6X6C - chains A and F of the 4 polymer chains in the assembly; structure by electron microscopy, 2.90 A resolution.

== Chain A ==
Protein: Dipeptidyl peptidase 9
From: Homo sapiens
Notes: EC 3.4.14.5
Reference sequence: Q86TI2 (DPP9_HUMAN); residue numbers follow UniProt; this construct covers 1-863
Chain sequence (891 residues; row label = number of the first residue in the row; numbers below 1 keep their minus sign (Met-27 is residue -27)):
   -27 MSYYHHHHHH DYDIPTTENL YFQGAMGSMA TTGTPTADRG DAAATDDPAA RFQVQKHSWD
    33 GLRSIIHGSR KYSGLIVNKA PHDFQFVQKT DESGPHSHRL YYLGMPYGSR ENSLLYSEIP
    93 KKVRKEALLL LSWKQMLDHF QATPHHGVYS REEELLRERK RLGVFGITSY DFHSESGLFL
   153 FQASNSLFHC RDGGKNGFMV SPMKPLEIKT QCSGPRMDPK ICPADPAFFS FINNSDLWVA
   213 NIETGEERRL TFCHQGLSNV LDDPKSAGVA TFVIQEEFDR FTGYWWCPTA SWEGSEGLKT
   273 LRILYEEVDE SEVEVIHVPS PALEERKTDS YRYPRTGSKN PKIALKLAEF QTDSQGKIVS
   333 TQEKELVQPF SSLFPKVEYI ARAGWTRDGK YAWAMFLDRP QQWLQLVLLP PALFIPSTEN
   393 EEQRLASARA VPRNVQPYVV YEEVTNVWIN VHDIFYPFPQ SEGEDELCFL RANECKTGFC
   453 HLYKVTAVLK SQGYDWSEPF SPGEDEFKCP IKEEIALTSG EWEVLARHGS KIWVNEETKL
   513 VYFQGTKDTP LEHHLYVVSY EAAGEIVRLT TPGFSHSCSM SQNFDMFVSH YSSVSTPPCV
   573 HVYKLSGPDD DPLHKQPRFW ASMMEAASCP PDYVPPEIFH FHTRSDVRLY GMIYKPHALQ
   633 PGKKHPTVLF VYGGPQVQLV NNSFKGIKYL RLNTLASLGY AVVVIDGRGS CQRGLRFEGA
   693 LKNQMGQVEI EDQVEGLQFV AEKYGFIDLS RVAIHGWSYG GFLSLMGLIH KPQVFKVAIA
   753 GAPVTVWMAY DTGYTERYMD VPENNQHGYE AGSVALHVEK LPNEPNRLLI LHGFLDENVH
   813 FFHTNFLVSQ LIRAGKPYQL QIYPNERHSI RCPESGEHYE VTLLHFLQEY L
Disordered / not traced: -27 to 17
Sequence notes: expression tag (-27 to 0)
UniProt features mapped onto this chain:
  - active site (Charge relay system): Ser730, Asp808, His840
  - binding site (Val-boroPro): Ser730
  - modified residue: Ala2 (N-acetylalanine)
  - natural variant: Arg82 to Leu863 (deletion: In HATIS), Gly138 (G138S: In HATIS), Ser185 to Leu863 (deletion: In HATIS), Gln822 to Leu863 (deletion: In HATIS)
  - mutagenesis: Arg96 to Lys97 (Reduced interaction with CARD8 without affecting the peptidase activity), Leu100 to Leu101 (Reduced interaction with NLRP1 and CARD8 without affecting the peptidase activity), Leu102 to Leu103 (Reduced interaction with CARD8 without affecting the peptidase activity), Leu102 (L102E: Reduced interaction with NLRP1 without affecting the peptidase activity), Glu597 (E597R: Reduced interaction with NLRP1 without affecting the peptidase activity), Ser730 (S730A: Abolished dipeptidyl peptidase activity and ability to sequester NLRP1 and inhibit pyroptosis)
Covalently attached groups: compound GK2 linked to Ser730
Ligand contacts: GK2 ([(2R)-1-[(2R)-2-azanyl-3-methyl-butanoyl]pyrrolidin-2-yl]boronic acid): Arg133, Glu248, Glu249, Tyr644, Gln648, Tyr731, Val756, Trp759, Tyr762, Tyr766, Asn810, Val811, His840
Reported in the primary citation:
  - binding site for GK2: Arg133, Glu248, Glu249, Ser730
  - catalytic residues: Ser730
  - mutagenesis - S730A: abolished catalytic activity
  - mutagenesis - E597R: unchanged catalytic activity

== Chain F ==
Protein: NACHT, LRR and PYD domains-containing protein 1
From: Homo sapiens
Reference sequence: Q9C000 (NLRP1_HUMAN); residue numbers follow UniProt; this construct covers 1-1473
Chain sequence (1473 residues; row label = number of the first residue in the row):
     1 MAGGAWGRLA CYLEFLKKEE LKEFQLLLAN KAHSRSSSGE TPAQPEKTSG MEVASYLVAQ
    61 YGEQRAWDLA LHTWEQMGLR SLCAQAQEGA GHSPSFPYSP SEPHLGSPSQ PTSTAVLMPW
   121 IHELPAGCTQ GSERRVLRQL PDTSGRRWRE ISASLLYQAL PSSPDHESPS QESPNAPTST
   181 AVLGSWGSPP QPSLAPREQE APGTQWPLDE TSGIYYTEIR EREREKSEKG RPPWAAVVGT
   241 PPQAHTSLQP HHHPWEPSVR ESLCSTWPWK NEDFNQKFTQ LLLLQRPHPR SQDPLVKRSW
   301 PDYVEENRGH LIEIRDLFGP GLDTQEPRIV ILQGAAGIGK STLARQVKEA WGRGQLYGDR
   361 FQHVFYFSCR ELAQSKVVSL AELIGKDGTA TPAPIRQILS RPERLLFILD GVDEPGWVLQ
   421 EPSSELCLHW SQPQPADALL GSLLGKTILP EASFLITART TALQNLIPSL EQARWVEVLG
   481 FSESSRKEYF YRYFTDERQA IRAFRLVKSN KELWALCLVP WVSWLACTCL MQQMKRKEKL
   541 TLTSKTTTTL CLHYLAQALQ AQPLGPQLRD LCSLAAEGIW QKKTLFSPDD LRKHGLDGAI
   601 ISTFLKMGIL QEHPIPLSYS FIHLCFQEFF AAMSYVLEDE KGRGKHSNCI IDLEKTLEAY
   661 GIHGLFGAST TRFLLGLLSD EGEREMENIF HCRLSQGRNL MQWVPSLQLL LQPHSLESLH
   721 CLYETRNKTF LTQVMAHFEE MGMCVETDME LLVCTFCIKF SRHVKKLQLI EGRQHRSTWS
   781 PTMVVLFRWV PVTDAYWQIL FSVLKVTRNL KELDLSGNSL SHSAVKSLCK TLRRPRCLLE
   841 TLRLAGCGLT AEDCKDLAFG LRANQTLTEL DLSFNVLTDA GAKHLCQRLR QPSCKLQRLQ
   901 LVSCGLTSDC CQDLASVLSA SPSLKELDLQ QNNLDDVGVR LLCEGLRHPA CKLIRLGLDQ
   961 TTLSDEMRQE LRALEQEKPQ LLIFSRRKPS VMTPTEGLDT GEMSNSTSSL KRQRLGSERA
  1021 ASHVAQANLK LLDVSKIFPI AEIAEESSPE VVPVELLCVP SPASQGDLHT KPLGTDDDFW
  1081 GPTGPVATEV VDKEKNLYRV HFPVAGSYRW PNTGLCFVMR EAVTVEIEFC VWDQFLGEIN
  1141 PQHSWMVAGP LLDIKAEPGA VEAVHLPHFV ALQGGHVDTS LFQMAHFKEE GMLLEKPARV
  1201 ELHHIVLENP SFSPLGVLLK MIHNALRFIP VTSVVLLYHR VHPEEVTFHL YLIPSDCSIR
  1261 KAIDDLEMKF QFVRIHKPPP LTPLYMGCRY TVSGSGSGML EILPKELELC YRSPGEDQLF
  1321 SEFYVGHLGS GIRLQVKDKK DETLVWEALV KPGDLMPATT LIPPARIAVP SPLDAPQLLH
  1381 FVDQYREQLI ARVTSVEVVL DKLHGQVLSQ EQYERVLAEN TRPSQMRKLF SLSQSWDRKC
  1441 KDGLYQALKE THPHLIMELW EKGSKKGLLP LSS
Disordered / not traced: 1-1212, 1351-1473
UniProt features mapped onto this chain:
  - motif: Pro111 to Leu117 (ZAKalpha motif 1), Pro177 to Leu183 (ZAKalpha motif 2)
  - binding site (ATP): Gly334 to Ser341
  - site: Gln130, Gly131 (Microbial infection: Cleavage), Gln333, Gly334 (Microbial infection: Cleavage), Phe1212, Ser1213 (Cleavage)
  - modified residue: Ser93 (Phosphoserine), Ser99 (Phosphoserine), Ser101 (Phosphoserine), Ser107 (Phosphoserine), Thr112 (Phosphothreonine), Ser113 (Phosphoserine), Thr114 (Phosphothreonine), Thr129 (Phosphothreonine), Ser132 (Phosphoserine), Ser163 (Phosphoserine), Ser168 (Phosphoserine), Ser170 (Phosphoserine), Ser173 (Phosphoserine), Thr178 (Phosphothreonine), Ser179 (Phosphoserine), Thr180 (Phosphothreonine)
  - natural variant: Ala54 (A54T: In MSPC), Ala66 (A66V: In MSPC), Met77 (M77T: In MSPC), Leu155 (L155H: Risk factor for VAMAS1), Arg726 (R726W: In AIADK; uncertain significance), Thr755 (T755N: In JRRP), Phe787 to Arg843 (deletion: In MSPC), Met1119 (M1119V: No effect on autocatalytic processing, nor on IL1B release), Met1184 (M1184V: Increased autocatalytic processing and IL1B release), Pro1214 (P1214R: In AIADK)
  - mutagenesis: Gln76 (Q76A: No effect on cleavage by HRV-14 Protease 3C), Gln85 (Q85A: No effect on cleavage by HRV-14 Protease 3C), Gln87 (Q87A: No effect on cleavage by HRV-14 Protease 3C), Gln110 (Q110A: No effect on cleavage by HRV-14 Protease 3C), Gln130 (Q130A: Inhibits cleavage by HRV-14 Protease 3C; Q130P: Inhibits cleavage by Protease 3C from Coxsackievirus B3 and HRV-14), Gln139 (Q139A: No effect on cleavage by HRV-14 Protease 3C), Gln158 (Q158A: No effect on cleavage by HRV-14 Protease 3C), Gln171 (Q171A: No effect on cleavage by HRV-14 Protease 3C), Thr178 to Thr180 (In 3A mutant; abolished activation of the NLRP1 inflammasome in response to UV-B irradiation and ribosome collisions), Gln191 (Q191A: No effect on cleavage by HRV-14 Protease 3C), Gln199 (Q199A: No effect on cleavage by HRV-14 Protease 3C), Gln205 (Q205A: No effect on cleavage by HRV-14 Protease 3C), 51 further mutagenesis entries in UniProt
Reported in the primary citation:
  - disease-associated variants - P1214R: increased signaling
  - mutagenesis - S1213A: abolished binding to Dipeptidyl peptidase 9 (chain A)

== Chain A / chain F interface ==
Contacting residue pairs - 5 pairs, chain A then chain F:
  Pro569(A) - His1223(F)
  Ala598(A) - His1223(F)
  Ala599(A) - His1223(F)  hydrogen bond (backbone-side chain)
  Ser600(A) - His1223(F)  hydrogen bond (side chain-backbone)
  Cys601(A) - His1223(F)
Interface residues without a listed pair, chain A (7 interface residues in all): Glu597, Pro603
Interface residues without a listed pair, chain F (4 interface residues in all): Lys1220, Ile1222, Leu1226
Interface features reported in the paper:
  - hot spots on chain A (mutagenesis) - E597R: decreased binding to chain B

== In short ==
The interface between chain A and chain F involves 7 residues on one side and 4 on the other; the contacts
include 2 hydrogen bonds. Polar contacts include Ala599(A)-His1223(F) and Ser600(A)-His1223(F). Covalently
linked compound GK2: at Ser730(A). The paper reports the catalytic residue Ser730(A); S730A of chain A
abolishes catalytic activity; 4 substitutions were tested in all.
Here chain A is Dipeptidyl peptidase 9 and chain F is NACHT, LRR and PYD domains-containing protein 1, both
from Homo sapiens. Entry 6X6C (Cryo-EM structure of NLRP1-DPP9-VbP complex) was determined by electron
microscopy (same publication as 6X6A).
